9BPG - chains K and S of the 19 polymer chains in the assembly; structure by electron microscopy, 3.30 A resolution.

== Chain K ==
Name: ATP synthase subunit b
From: Artemia franciscana
Sequence (265 residues; row label = number of the first residue in the row; numbers below 1 keep their minus sign (Met-56 is residue -56)):
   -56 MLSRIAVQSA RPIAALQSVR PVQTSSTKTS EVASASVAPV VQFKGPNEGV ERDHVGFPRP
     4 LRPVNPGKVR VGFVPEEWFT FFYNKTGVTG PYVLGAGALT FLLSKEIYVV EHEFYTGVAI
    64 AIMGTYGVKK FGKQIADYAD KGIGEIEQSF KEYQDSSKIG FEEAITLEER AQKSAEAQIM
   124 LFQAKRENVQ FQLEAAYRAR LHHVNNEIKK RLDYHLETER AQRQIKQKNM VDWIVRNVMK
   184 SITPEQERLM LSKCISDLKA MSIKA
Disordered / not traced: -56 to 0, 133-208

== Chain S ==
Name: ATP synthase subunit g
From: Artemia franciscana
UniProt: A0AA88HPA7 (A0AA88HPA7_ARTSF); residues 0-102 here correspond to UniProt positions 1-103 (UniProt number = residue number + 1)
Sequence (103 residues; row label = number of the first residue in the row; numbering starts at 0):
     0 MSALAKKIAT SGPVVLKNTI AVTRPKLATF LKYAKVELTP PGPADVPKIQ EGIQNLIHSA
    60 KTGKWKQVSV REAWLNTLIV TEIAMWFFVG ECIGKGSVIG YRV
Disordered / not traced: 0-25, 102

== Interface between chain K and chain S ==
Pairs across the interface (36):
  Phe24(K) - Arg70(S)
  Phe24(K) - Trp73(S)
  Phe24(K) - Leu74(S)  hydrophobic
  Phe25(K) - Leu74(S)  hydrophobic
  Phe25(K) - Leu77(S)  hydrophobic
  Lys28(K) - Leu74(S)
  Lys28(K) - Asn75(S)
  Lys28(K) - Ile78(S)
  Thr29(K) - Glu36(S)
  Thr29(K) - Ile78(S)
  Thr29(K) - Glu81(S)
  Gly30(K) - Glu36(S)
  Val31(K) - Tyr32(S)  hydrophobic
  Val31(K) - Glu36(S)  hydrogen bond (backbone-side chain)
  Thr32(K) - Tyr32(S)
  Thr32(K) - Ala33(S)
  Thr32(K) - Glu36(S)
  Gly33(K) - Glu81(S)
  Val36(K) - Leu37(S)  hydrophobic
  Val36(K) - Glu81(S)
  Val36(K) - Trp85(S)
  Leu37(K) - Leu77(S)  hydrophobic
  Leu37(K) - Glu81(S)
  Gly40(K) - Met84(S)
  Ala41(K) - Met84(S)  hydrophobic
  Thr43(K) - Cys91(S)
  Phe44(K) - Met84(S)  hydrophobic
  Phe44(K) - Phe87(S)  hydrophobic
  Leu46(K) - Ile98(S)
  Ser47(K) - Cys91(S)  hydrogen bond
  Ser47(K) - Lys94(S)  hydrogen bond
  Ser47(K) - Val97(S)  hydrogen bond (side chain-backbone)
  Ser47(K) - Gly99(S)  hydrogen bond (backbone-backbone)
  Lys48(K) - Phe87(S)
  Lys48(K) - Glu90(S)  salt bridge
  Glu49(K) - Ile98(S)
Also at the interface, not in a pair above, chain K (19 interface residues in all): Tyr35
Also at the interface, not in a pair above, chain S (22 interface residues in all): Phe29, Val88

== Summary ==
The interface between chain K and chain S involves 19 residues on one side and 22 on the other, with 5
hydrogen bonds and 1 salt bridge. Polar pairs include Lys48(K)-Glu90(S), Val31(K)-Glu36(S) and
Ser47(K)-Cys91(S).
Here chain K is ATP synthase subunit b and chain S is ATP synthase subunit g, both from Artemia franciscana.
Entry 9BPG (Artemia franciscana ATP synthase FO domain, state 1, pH 7.0) was determined by electron
microscopy, deposited together with 9B0X and 9B3J.
